8CSJ - chains A and B of the 9 polymer chains in the assembly; structure by electron microscopy, 3.53 A resolution.

# Chain A (and B)
Protein: Spike glycoprotein
Source organism: Severe acute respiratory syndrome coronavirus 2
Notes: chain B of this document is another copy of the same molecule, construct and numbering; everything in this record applies to it too
Reference sequence: P0DTC2 (SPIKE_SARS2); residue numbers follow UniProt; this construct covers 14-1147
Sequence (1134 residues; each row starts with the number of its first residue):
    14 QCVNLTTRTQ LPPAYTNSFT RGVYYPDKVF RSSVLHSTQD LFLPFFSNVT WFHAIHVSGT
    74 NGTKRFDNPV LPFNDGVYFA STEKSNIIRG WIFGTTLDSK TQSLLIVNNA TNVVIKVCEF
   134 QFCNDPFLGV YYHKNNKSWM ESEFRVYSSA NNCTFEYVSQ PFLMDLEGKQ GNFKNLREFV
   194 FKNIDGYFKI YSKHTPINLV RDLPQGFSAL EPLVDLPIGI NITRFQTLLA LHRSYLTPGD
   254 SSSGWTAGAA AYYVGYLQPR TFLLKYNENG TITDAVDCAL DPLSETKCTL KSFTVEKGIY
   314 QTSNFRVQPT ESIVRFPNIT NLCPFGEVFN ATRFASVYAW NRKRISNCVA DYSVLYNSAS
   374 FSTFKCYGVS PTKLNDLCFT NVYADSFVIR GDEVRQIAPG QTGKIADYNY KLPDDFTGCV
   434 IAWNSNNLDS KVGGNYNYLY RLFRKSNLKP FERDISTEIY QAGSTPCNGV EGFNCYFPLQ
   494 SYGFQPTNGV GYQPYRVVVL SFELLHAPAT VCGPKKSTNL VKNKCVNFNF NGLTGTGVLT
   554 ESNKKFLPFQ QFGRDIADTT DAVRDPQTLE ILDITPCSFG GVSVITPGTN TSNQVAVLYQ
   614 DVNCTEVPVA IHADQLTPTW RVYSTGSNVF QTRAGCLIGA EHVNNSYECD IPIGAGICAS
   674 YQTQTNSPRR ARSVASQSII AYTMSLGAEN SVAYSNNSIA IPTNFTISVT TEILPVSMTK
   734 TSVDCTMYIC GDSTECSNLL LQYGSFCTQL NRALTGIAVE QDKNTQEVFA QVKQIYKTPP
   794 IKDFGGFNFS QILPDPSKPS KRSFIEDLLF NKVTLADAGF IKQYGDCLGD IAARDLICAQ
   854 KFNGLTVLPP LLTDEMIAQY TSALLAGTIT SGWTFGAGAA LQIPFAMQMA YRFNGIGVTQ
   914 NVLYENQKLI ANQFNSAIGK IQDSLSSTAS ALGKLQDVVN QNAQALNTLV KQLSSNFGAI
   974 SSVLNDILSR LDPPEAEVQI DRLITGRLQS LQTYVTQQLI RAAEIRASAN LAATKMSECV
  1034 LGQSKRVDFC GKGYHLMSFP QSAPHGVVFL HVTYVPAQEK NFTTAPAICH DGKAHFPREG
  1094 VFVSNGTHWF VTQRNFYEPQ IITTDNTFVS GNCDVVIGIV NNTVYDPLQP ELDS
Not modelled in the structure: 445-446, 677-688
Construct notes: conflict P986 (Lys in P0DTC2), P987 (Val in P0DTC2)
Disulfide bonds: C15-C136, C131-C166, C291-C301, C336-C361, C379-C432, C391-C525, C480-C488, C538-C590, C617-C649, C662-C671, C738-C760, C743-C749, C840-C851, C1032-C1043, C1082-C1126
Covalently attached groups: N-acetylglucosamine (NAG) linked to N17, N61, N74, N149, N165, N234, N282, N331, N343, N603, N616, N657, N709

# How chain A and chain B interact
Contacting residue pairs (163):
  R357(A) with Y200(B), hydrogen bond; P230(B)
  Y380(A) with L984(B)
  G381(A) with R983(B), hydrogen bond (backbone-side chain); L984(B)
  V382(A) with R983(B)
  S383(A) with R983(B), hydrogen bond (backbone-backbone); L984(B); D985(B), hydrogen bond
  T385(A) with D985(B), hydrogen bond
  K386(A) with S982(B); L984(B); D985(B), salt bridge
  L390(A) with S982(B); R983(B)
  N394(A) with Y200(B), hydrogen bond
  Y396(A) with Y200(B); P230(B)
  E516(A) with Y200(B), hydrogen bond
  L517(A) with R983(B)
  H519(A) with K41(B)
  A520(A) with K41(B)
  P521(A) with K41(B)
  N536(A) with D848(B)
  T547(A) with N978(B)
  K557(A) with F43(B); S45(B), hydrogen bond
  K558(A) with N282(B), hydrogen bond
  F559(A) with F43(B), hydrophobic
  L560(A) with Y38(B), hydrophobic; E224(B)
  P561(A) with E224(B)
  F562(A) with K41(B); E224(B); P225(B), hydrophobic
  Q563(A) with V42(B), hydrogen bond (side chain-backbone); F43(B)
  Q564(A) with K41(B)
  F565(A) with K41(B); V42(B); F43(B), hydrogen bond (backbone-backbone)
  G566(A) with V42(B); F43(B)
  R567(A) with V42(B); F43(B), hydrogen bond (backbone-backbone); R44(B)
  I569(A) with V47(B), hydrophobic; V963(B), hydrophobic; K964(B)
  A570(A) with N856(B); V963(B)
  D571(A) with L966(B); S967(B); S975(B), hydrogen bond; V976(B)
  T572(A) with N856(B)
  T588(A) with I850(B); K854(B)
  S591(A) with M740(B); D745(B), hydrogen bond; Q853(B)
  F592(A) with Q853(B)
  G593(A) with D737(B)
  D614(A) with Y837(B), hydrogen bond
  N616(A) with R847(B)
  R646(A) with L841(B)
  P665(A) with L864(B), hydrophobic
  A668(A) with P863(B), hydrogen bond (backbone-backbone); L864(B); T866(B)
  G669(A) with L864(B), hydrogen bond (backbone-backbone)
  M697(A) with L865(B), hydrophobic
  L699(A) with K786(B); I788(B), hydrophobic; M869(B), hydrophobic; Q872(B); Y873(B), hydrogen bond (backbone-side chain)
  G700(A) with K786(B)
  A701(A) with K786(B); Q787(B); I788(B), hydrogen bond (backbone-backbone)
  E702(A) with K790(B), salt bridge
  N703(A) with Q787(B), hydrogen bond; I788(B), hydrogen bond (backbone-backbone); Y789(B); K790(B), hydrogen bond (backbone-backbone)
  V705(A) with Y789(B), hydrophobic; T883(B); Q895(B)
  A706(A) with Q895(B)
  Y707(A) with F797(B); I896(B); P897(B); F898(B), hydrogen bond (side chain-backbone)
  S708(A) with P897(B)
  N709(A) with D796(B), hydrogen bond; P897(B)
  S711(A) with Q895(B); P897(B)
  I712(A) with Q895(B); I896(B), hydrophobic
  A713(A) with L894(B); Q895(B), hydrogen bond (backbone-backbone)
  P715(A) with L894(B)
  Q957(A) with R765(B)
  T961(A) with S758(B)
  Q965(A) with S758(B); F759(B)
  S968(A) with Q755(B); Y756(B), hydrogen bond (side chain-backbone); G757(B)
  N969(A) with Q755(B)
  F970(A) with Q755(B), hydrogen bond (backbone-backbone); Y756(B); F759(B), hydrophobic
  G971(A) with Q755(B)
  P987(A) with G413(B); D427(B)
  Q1002(A) with F759(B); Q1005(B)
  S1003(A) with F759(B)
  T1006(A) with Q1005(B)
  T1009(A) with T1009(B)
  Q1010(A) with Q762(B), hydrogen bond
  I1013(A) with L1012(B), hydrophobic; I1013(B), hydrophobic
  E1017(A) with R1019(B), salt bridge
  R1039(A) with T1027(B); E1031(B), salt bridge
  V1040(A) with S1030(B); E1031(B), hydrogen bond (backbone-side chain); L1034(B)
  D1041(A) with L1034(B)
  K1045(A) with A890(B), hydrogen bond (side chain-backbone)
  G1046(A) with A890(B)
  Y1047(A) with W886(B), hydrogen bond; A890(B), hydrophobic
  E1072(A) with A892(B); L894(B)
  N1074(A) with Q895(B), hydrogen bond
  T1077(A) with P897(B); M900(B)
  A1078(A) with M900(B)
  P1079(A) with M900(B); Y917(B), hydrophobic
  F1089(A) with N914(B); Y917(B), hydrophobic
  P1090(A) with Q913(B), hydrogen bond (backbone-side chain)
  E1092(A) with Y904(B)
  G1093(A) with Y904(B), hydrogen bond (backbone-side chain)
  V1094(A) with Y904(B)
  R1107(A) with W886(B); Y904(B)
  S1123(A) with N914(B), hydrogen bond; E918(B), hydrogen bond; E1111(B), hydrogen bond
  V1128(A) with Y917(B)
  V1129(A) with Y917(B)
  L1141(A) with L1141(B), hydrophobic; L1145(B), hydrophobic
  L1145(A) with L1145(B), hydrophobic; S1147(B), hydrogen bond (backbone-side chain)
  S1147(A) with S1147(B)
Interface residues without a listed pair, chain A (118 interface residues in all): Q52, Q314, P384, G545, D568, A575, P589, C590, Q613, V615, T618, E619, A623, A647, E661, G667, S704, N710, I714, D985, F1042, F1121, I1130
Interface residues without a listed pair, chain B (107 interface residues in all): D198, G199, S735, L754, Q784, P792, Q836, L849, A852, T859, V860, L861, P862, G889, G891, A893, Q920, L981, E988, Q1002, G1035, R1039

# In short
118 residues of chain A face 107 of chain B across their interface, with 38 hydrogen bonds and 4 salt bridges.
Among the polar pairs are K386(A)-D985(B), E702(A)-K790(B) and E1017(A)-R1019(B). Covalently linked
N-acetylglucosamine: at N17(A), N61(A), N74(A), N149(A), N165(A) and N234(A) and 7 more.
Both chains are Spike glycoprotein (Severe acute respiratory syndrome coronavirus 2). Entry 8CSJ (Cryo-EM
structure of NTD-directed non-neutralizing antibody 4-33 in complex with prefusion SARS-CoV-2 spike
glycoprotein) was determined by electron microscopy.
